Entry 5MTW (X-ray diffraction, 1.84 A resolution); this record covers chains D and F of the 7 polymer chains in the assembly.

Chain D:
Name: SecB-like chaperone Rv1957
Organism: Mycobacterium tuberculosis (strain ATCC 25618 / H37Rv)
UniProt: P95257 (SECBL_MYCTU); residue numbers follow UniProt; this construct covers 1-181
Chain sequence (184 residues; numbered -2 to 181; the number before each row is that of its first residue; numbers below 1 keep their minus sign (Gly-2 is residue -2)):
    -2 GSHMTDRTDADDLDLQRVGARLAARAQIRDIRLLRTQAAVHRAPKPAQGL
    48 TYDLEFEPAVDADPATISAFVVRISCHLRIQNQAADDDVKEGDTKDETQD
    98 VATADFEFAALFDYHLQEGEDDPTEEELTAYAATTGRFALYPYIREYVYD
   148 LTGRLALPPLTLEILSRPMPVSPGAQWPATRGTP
Disordered / not traced: -2 to 9, 81-95, 114-115, 163-181
Sequence notes: expression tag (-2 to 0)
Metal / ion sites: Ca2+: Ser65, Asp110, Tyr111
UniProt features mapped onto this chain:
  - modified residue: Thr2 (N-acetylthreonine)
What the authors report for this chain:
  - Ca2+ coordination: Asp110
  - mutagenesis - D27A, R29A, L47A, F67A, I77A, L108A, L154A, P155A, P156A, L157A: decreased growth
  - mutagenesis - Y49A: increased growth in response to replace Ec-SecB in vivo
  - mutagenesis - G46A, D58A: increased growth in response to chaperone generic function
  - mutagenesis - G46A, D58A: unchanged growth in response to TA control
  - binding site for Antitoxin HigA1: Ala21 to Asp27, Ala153 to Leu159

Chain F:
Name: Antitoxin HigA1
UniProt: P9WJA7 (HIGA1_MYCTU); residue numbers follow UniProt; this construct covers 104-116
Chain sequence (13 residues; each row starts with the number of its first residue):
   104 EVPTWHRLSSYRG
Disordered / not traced: 116

Interface between chain D and chain F:
Pairs across the interface (18):
  Asp27(D) with Trp108(F), hydrogen bond; Arg110(F), salt bridge
  Ile28(D) with Trp108(F); Arg110(F), hydrogen bond (backbone-side chain)
  Arg29(D) with Trp108(F)
  Asp58(D) with Val105(F); Pro106(F)
  Ala59(D) with Val105(F), hydrophobic
  Asp60(D) with Val105(F)
  Ile64(D) with Val105(F), hydrophobic; Thr107(F)
  Ala66(D) with Val105(F)
  Phe67(D) with Val105(F), hydrophobic
  Val68(D) with Val105(F), hydrophobic; Pro106(F)
  Ala106(D) with Trp108(F)
  Leu108(D) with Thr107(F); Trp108(F), hydrophobic
Interface residues without a listed pair, chain D (13 interface residues in all): Ala107
Interface residues without a listed pair, chain F (6 interface residues in all): Glu104
The authors on this interface:
  - hot spots on chain F (mutagenesis) - Y114A: abolished binding to SecB-like chaperone Rv1957 (chain D)

Summary:
The interface between chain D and chain F involves 13 residues on one side and 6 on the other; the contacts
include 2 hydrogen bonds and 1 salt bridge. Among the polar pairs are Asp27(D)-Arg110(F), Asp27(D)-Trp108(F)
and Ile28(D)-Arg110(F). From the paper: a binding site for Antitoxin HigA1 at Ala21(D) and Ala153(D); D27A,
R29A and L47A of chain D, among others, reduce growth; 14 substitutions were tested in all.
Chain D is SecB-like chaperone Rv1957 (Mycobacterium tuberculosis (strain ATCC 25618 / H37Rv)) and chain F is
Antitoxin HigA1; the structure, Mycobacterium tuberculosis Rv1957 SecB-like chaperone in complex with a ChAD
peptide from Rv1956 HigA1 antitoxin, was determined by X-ray diffraction.
